PDB entry 5A5Q | X-ray diffraction, 1.97 A resolution | chain A

== Chain A ==
Molecule: Atpase family aaa domain-containing protein 2
Source organism: Homo sapiens
Notes: EC 3.6.1.3; fragment: bromodomain, residues 981-1108
Reference sequence: Q6PL18 (ATAD2_HUMAN); residues 981-1108 here = UniProt positions 981-1108
Amino-acid sequence (130 residues; row label = number of the first residue in the row):
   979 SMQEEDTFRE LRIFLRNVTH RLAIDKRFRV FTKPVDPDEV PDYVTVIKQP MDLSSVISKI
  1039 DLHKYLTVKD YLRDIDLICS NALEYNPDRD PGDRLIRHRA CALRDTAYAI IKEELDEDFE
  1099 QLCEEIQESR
Sequence notes: expression tag (979-980)
Small-molecule neighbours: 6XC (3-methyl-8-[(piperidin-4-yl)amino]-1,2-dihydro-1,7-naphthyridin-2-one): Val-1008, Val-1013, Glu-1017, Tyr-1021, Ala-1060, Tyr-1063, Asn-1064, Asp-1068, Gly-1070, Asp-1071, Ile-1074

== Summary ==
Ligands of chain A: compound 6XC.
Chain A is Atpase family aaa domain-containing protein 2 (Homo sapiens); the structure, Crystal structure of
human ATAD2 bromodomain in complex with 3-methyl- 8-piperidin-4-ylamino-1,2-dihydro-1,7-naphthyridin-2-one
hydrochloride, was determined by X-ray diffraction (same publication as 5A5N, 5A5O, 5A5P, 5A5R and 5A5S).
